PDB entry 8JCR | X-ray diffraction, 1.40 A resolution | chain A

== Chain A ==
Molecule: Procerain, Calotropain FI
Source organism: Calotropis gigantea
Sequence (214 residues; row label = number of the first residue in the row):
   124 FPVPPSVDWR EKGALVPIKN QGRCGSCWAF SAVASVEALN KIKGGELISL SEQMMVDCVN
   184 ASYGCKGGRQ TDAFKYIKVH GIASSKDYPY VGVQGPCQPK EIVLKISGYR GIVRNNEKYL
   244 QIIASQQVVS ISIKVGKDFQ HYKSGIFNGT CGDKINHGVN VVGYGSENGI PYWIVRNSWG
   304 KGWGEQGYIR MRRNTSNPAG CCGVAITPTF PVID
Modified / non-standard residues: Cys324 (s,S-(2-hydroxyethyl)thiocysteine; CME)
Cystine bridges: Cys147-Cys188, Cys181-Cys220, Cys274-Cys325
Covalently attached groups: compound E64 linked to Cys150
Small-molecule neighbours: E64 (N-[N-[1-hydroxycarboxyethyl-carbonyl]leucylamino-butyl]-guanidine): Gln144, Cys147, Gly148, Ser149, Trp151, Tyr186, Gly190, Gly191, Arg192, Gln193, Ser255, Ile278, Asn279, His280, Gly281

== Overview ==
Compound E64 is covalently linked to Cys150.
Chain A is Procerain, Calotropain FI (Calotropis gigantea); the structure, Crystal structure of Calotropain FI
from Calotropis gigantea (pH 6.0), was determined by X-ray diffraction (same publication as 8JCQ).
